Entry 7FO4 (X-ray diffraction, 1.53 A resolution); this record covers chains A and B.

[Chain A]
Molecule: Pre-mRNA-splicing factor 8
From: Saccharomyces cerevisiae S288C
Reference sequence: P33334 (PRP8_YEAST); residues 1836-2090 here = UniProt positions 1836-2090
Sequence (258 residues; numbered 1833 to 2090; the number before each row is that of its first residue):
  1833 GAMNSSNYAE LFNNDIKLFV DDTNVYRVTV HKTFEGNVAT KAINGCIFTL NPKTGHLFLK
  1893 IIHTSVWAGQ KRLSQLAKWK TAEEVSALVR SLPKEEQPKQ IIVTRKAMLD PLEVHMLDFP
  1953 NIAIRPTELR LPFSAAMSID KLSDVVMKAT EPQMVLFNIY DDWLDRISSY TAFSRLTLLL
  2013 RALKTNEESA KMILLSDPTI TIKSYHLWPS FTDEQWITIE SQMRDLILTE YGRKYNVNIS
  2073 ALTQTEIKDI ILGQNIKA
Disordered / not traced: 2070-2090
Construct notes: expression tag (1833-1835)
Swiss-Prot annotation at these positions:
  - mutagenesis: Asp1853 (D1853A: Alters protein folding. Severely impaired growth. Strongly reduced growth at 35 degrees Celsius; when associated with A-1854; D1853N: Reduced growth at 30 degrees Celsius ...), Asp1854 (D1854A: Reduced growth at 30 degrees Celsius. Strongly reduced growth at 16 degrees Celsius. Strongly reduced growth at 35 degrees Celsius; when associated with A-1853 ...), Thr1855 (T1855A: Reduced growth at 30 degrees Celsius. Strongly reduced growth at 16 degrees Celsius), Thr1936 (T1936A: Reduced growth at 30 degrees Celsius. Strongly reduced growth at 16 degrees Celsius), Arg1937 (R1937K: Severely impaired growth. Reduced growth at 30 degrees Celsius. Strongly reduced growth at 16 degrees Celsius)
Small-molecule neighbours: 4-(2-methylpropoxy)benzohydrazide (VWC): Met1835, Asn1836, Asn1839, Tyr1840, Leu1843, Phe1851, Leu1961, Arg1962, Leu1963, Pro1964, Phe2005, Thr2009, Leu2010, Arg2013

[Chain B]
Molecule: A1 cistron-splicing factor AAR2
From: Saccharomyces cerevisiae S288C
Reference sequence: P32357 (AAR2_YEAST); aligned to UniProt positions 1-317 over residues 1-317
Sequence (308 residues; row label = number of the first residue in the row; note: 13 numbers in that range are skipped by the numbering (no residue carries them; nothing is unmodelled there); numbers below 1 keep their minus sign (Gly-3 is residue -3)):
    -3 GAMAMNTVPF TSAPIEVTIG IDQYSFNVKE NQPFHGIKDI PIGHVHVIHF QHADNSSMRY
    57 GYWFDCRMGN FYIQYDPKDG LYKMMEERDG AKFENIVHNF KERQMMVSYP KIDEDDTWYN
   117 LTEFVQMDKI RKIVRKDENQ FSYVDSSMTT VQENEL
   166 SSSSSDPAHS LNYTVINFKS REAIRPGHEM EDFLDKSYYL NTVMLQGIFK NSSNYFGELQ
   226 FAFLNAMFFG NYGSSLQWHA MIELICSSAT VPKHMLDKLD EILYYQIKTL PEQYSDILLN
   286 ERVWNICLYS SFQKNSLHNT EKIMENKYPE LL
Disordered / not traced: -3 to 0, 166-169
Construct notes: expression tag (-3 to 0); conflict Ser166 (Leu153 in P32357), Ser167 (Lys154 in P32357), Ser170 (Asp in P32357)
Swiss-Prot annotation at these positions:
  - region: Leu261 to Ile282 (Leucine-zipper)
  - modified residue: Ser253 (Phosphoserine), Thr274 (Phosphothreonine)

[Interface between chain A and chain B]
Contacting residue pairs (17; chain A residue first):
  Gln1907(A) - Met195(B)
  Gln1907(A) - Leu199(B)
  Leu1908(A) - Met195(B)  hydrophobic
  Trp1911(A) - Glu194(B)
  Trp1911(A) - Met195(B)  hydrophobic
  Trp1911(A) - Phe198(B)  hydrophobic
  Asp1942(A) - Lys184(B)  salt bridge
  Asp1942(A) - Phe198(B)
  Glu1945(A) - Lys184(B)  salt bridge
  Val1946(A) - Ile189(B)  hydrophobic
  Val1946(A) - Glu194(B)
  Val1946(A) - Phe198(B)  hydrophobic
  His1947(A) - Glu194(B)
  Leu1949(A) - Lys184(B)
  Leu1949(A) - Ser185(B)
  Leu1949(A) - Arg186(B)
  Asp1950(A) - Arg186(B)  salt bridge

[In short]
9 residues of chain A and 8 residues of chain B are in contact, with 3 salt bridges. Polar contacts include
Asp1942(A)-Lys184(B), Glu1945(A)-Lys184(B) and Asp1950(A)-Arg186(B). Chain A binds
4-(2-methylpropoxy)benzohydrazide. Curated annotation (UniProt) lists 5 mutagenesis sites on chain A.
Chain A is Pre-mRNA-splicing factor 8 and chain B is A1 cistron-splicing factor AAR2, both from Saccharomyces
cerevisiae S288C; the structure, PanDDA analysis group deposition -- Aar2/RNaseH in complex with fragment
P07G08 from the F2X-Universal Library, was determined by X-ray diffraction, deposited together with 5ST0,
5ST1, 5ST2, 5ST3, 5ST4, 5ST5 and 248 further entries.
